Entry 2Y7O (X-ray diffraction, 1.75 A resolution); this record covers chain A.

== Chain A ==
Molecule: Agglutinin-like ALS9 protein
Source organism: Candida albicans
Notes: fragment: nt_als9-2 n-terminal domain, residues 18-328
UniProtKB: Q5A8T1 (Q5A8T1_CANAL); residues 1-311 here correspond to UniProt positions 18-328 (UniProt number = residue number + 17)
Amino-acid sequence (312 residues; each row starts with the number of its first residue; numbering starts at 0):
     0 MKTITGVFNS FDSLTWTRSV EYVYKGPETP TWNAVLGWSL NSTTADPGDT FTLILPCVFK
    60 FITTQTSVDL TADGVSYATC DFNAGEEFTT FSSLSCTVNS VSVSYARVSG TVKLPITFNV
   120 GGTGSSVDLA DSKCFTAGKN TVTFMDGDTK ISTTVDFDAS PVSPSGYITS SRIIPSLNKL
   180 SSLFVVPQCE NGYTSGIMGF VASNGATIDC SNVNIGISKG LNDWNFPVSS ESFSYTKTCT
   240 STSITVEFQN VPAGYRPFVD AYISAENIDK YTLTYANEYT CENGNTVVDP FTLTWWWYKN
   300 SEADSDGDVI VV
Not modelled in the structure: 0
Construct notes: expression tag (0); conflict Thr51 (Asn68 in Q5A8T1), Val212 (Ile229 in Q5A8T1); engineered mutation Trp296 (Gly313 in Q5A8T1)
Cystine bridges: Cys56-Cys133, Cys79-Cys95, Cys188-Cys280, Cys209-Cys238

== Overview ==
Chain A is Agglutinin-like ALS9 protein (Candida albicans); the structure, Structure of N-terminal domain of
Candida albicans als9-2 - G299W mutant, was determined by X-ray diffraction, deposited together with 2Y7L,
2Y7M, 2Y7N and 2YLH.
